Entry 1XSI (X-ray diffraction, 2.20 A resolution); this record covers chains A and B of the 6 polymer chains in the assembly.

# Chain A (and B)
Molecule: Putative family 31 glucosidase yicI
From: Escherichia coli
Notes: EC 3.2.1.-; chain B of this document is another copy of the same molecule, construct and numbering; everything in this record applies to it too
UniProt: P31434 (YICI_ECOLI); numbering as in UniProt (aligned over 1-772)
Chain sequence (778 residues; numbered 1 to 778; the number before each row is that of its first residue):
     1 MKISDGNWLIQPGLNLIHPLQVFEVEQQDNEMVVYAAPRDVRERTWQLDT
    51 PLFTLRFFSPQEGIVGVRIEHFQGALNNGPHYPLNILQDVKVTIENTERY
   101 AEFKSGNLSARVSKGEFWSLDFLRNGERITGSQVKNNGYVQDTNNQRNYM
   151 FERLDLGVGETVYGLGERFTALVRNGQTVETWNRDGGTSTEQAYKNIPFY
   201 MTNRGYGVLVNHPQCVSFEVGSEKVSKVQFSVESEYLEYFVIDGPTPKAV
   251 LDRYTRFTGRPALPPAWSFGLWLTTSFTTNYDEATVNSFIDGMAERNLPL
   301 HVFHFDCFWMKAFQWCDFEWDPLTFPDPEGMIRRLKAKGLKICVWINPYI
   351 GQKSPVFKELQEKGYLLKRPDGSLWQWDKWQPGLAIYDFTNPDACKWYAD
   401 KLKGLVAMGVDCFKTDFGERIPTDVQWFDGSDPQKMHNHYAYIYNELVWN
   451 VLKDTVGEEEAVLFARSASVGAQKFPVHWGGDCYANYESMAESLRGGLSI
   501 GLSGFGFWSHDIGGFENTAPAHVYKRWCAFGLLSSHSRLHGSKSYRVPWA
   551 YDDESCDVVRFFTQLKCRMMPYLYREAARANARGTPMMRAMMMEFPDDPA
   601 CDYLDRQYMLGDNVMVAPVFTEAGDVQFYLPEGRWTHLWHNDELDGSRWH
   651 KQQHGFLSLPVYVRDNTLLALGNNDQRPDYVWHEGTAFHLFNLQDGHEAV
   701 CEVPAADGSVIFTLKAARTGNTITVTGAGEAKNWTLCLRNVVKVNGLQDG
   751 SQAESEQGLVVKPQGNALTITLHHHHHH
Unresolved in the structure: 774-778
Construct notes: expression tag (773-778)
UniProt features mapped onto this chain:
  - active site: D416 (Nucleophile), E419, D482 (Proton donor)
  - mutagenesis: C307 to F308 (Converts the enzyme to have alpha-glucosidase activity)

# Chain A / chain B interface
Pairs across the interface - 43 pairs, chain A then chain B:
  F277(A) with L48(B), hydrophobic
  T278(A) with R44(B); T45(B); L48(B)
  T279(A) with R44(B), hydrogen bond (backbone-side chain)
  N280(A) with R44(B)
  Y281(A) with R44(B)
  F308(A) with R44(B); Q47(B)
  K311(A) with E24(B), salt bridge
  A312(A) with Q47(B)
  F313(A) with F23(B), hydrophobic; Q47(B); L48(B); T50(B)
  Q352(A) with H71(B), hydrogen bond (side chain-backbone); F72(B); Q73(B), hydrogen bond (side chain-backbone)
  K353(A) with E24(B), salt bridge; Y35(B); L52(B)
  Q361(A) with Q73(B), hydrogen bond (side chain-backbone); G74(B)
  D371(A) with L76(B)
  S373(A) with G74(B); L76(B)
  L374(A) with G74(B), hydrogen bond (backbone-backbone)
  Q376(A) with F72(B); Q73(B); G74(B), hydrogen bond (side chain-backbone)
  W377(A) with F72(B), hydrophobic
  D378(A) with T50(B); P51(B); H71(B), salt bridge; F72(B)
  K379(A) with D49(B)
  W380(A) with L48(B); D49(B), hydrogen bond (backbone-side chain)
  P382(A) with T50(B); P51(B); L52(B)
  G383(A) with F72(B)
  K543(A) with T45(B), hydrogen bond
Also at the interface, not in a pair above, chain A (27 interface residues in all): W315, F357, G372, Q381
Also at the interface, not in a pair above, chain B (18 interface residues in all): T54, A75

# In short
27 residues of chain A face 18 of chain B across their interface, with 8 hydrogen bonds and 3 salt bridges.
Polar pairs include K311(A)-E24(B), K353(A)-E24(B) and D378(A)-H71(B). Curated annotation (UniProt) lists 3
active-site residues and 2 mutagenesis sites on chain A.
Both chains are Putative family 31 glucosidase yicI (Escherichia coli). Entry 1XSI (Structure of a Family 31
alpha glycosidase) was determined by X-ray diffraction (same publication as 1XSK and 1XSJ).
